Entry 4NFN (X-ray diffraction, 1.42 A resolution); this record covers chain A.

Chain A:
Molecule: Tau-tubulin kinase 1
Source organism: Homo sapiens
Notes: EC 2.7.11.1; fragment: Kinase domain
UniProtKB: Q5TCY1 (TTBK1_HUMAN); residues 14-320 here = UniProt positions 14-320
Sequence (309 residues; numbered 12 to 320; the number before each row is that of its first residue):
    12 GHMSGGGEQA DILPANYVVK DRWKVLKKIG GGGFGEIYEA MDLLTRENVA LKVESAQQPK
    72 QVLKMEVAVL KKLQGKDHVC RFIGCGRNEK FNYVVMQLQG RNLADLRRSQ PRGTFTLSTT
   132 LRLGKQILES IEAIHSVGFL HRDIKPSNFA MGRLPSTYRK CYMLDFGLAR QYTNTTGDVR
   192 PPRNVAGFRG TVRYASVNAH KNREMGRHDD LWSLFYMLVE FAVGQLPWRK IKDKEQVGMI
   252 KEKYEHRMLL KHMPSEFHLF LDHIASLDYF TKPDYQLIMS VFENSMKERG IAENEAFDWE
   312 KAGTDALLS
Not modelled in the structure: 12-21, 315-320
Sequence notes: expression tag (12-13)
Small-molecule neighbours: 2KC (3-({5-[(4-amino-4-methylpiperidin-1-yl)methyl]pyrrolo[2,1-f][1,2,4]triazin-4-yl}amino)-5-bromophenol): Ile40, Gly41, Ile48, Ala61, Leu62, Lys63, Glu77, Cys91, Val105, Met107, Gln108, Leu109, Gln110, Gly111, Ser158, Asn159, Leu175, Asp176, Phe177
Swiss-Prot annotation at these positions:
  - active site: Asp154 (Proton acceptor)
  - binding site (ATP): Ile40 to Ile48, Lys63
From the paper describing this entry:
  - conformationally variable residues (order/disorder transition, side-chain flip): Lys63, Glu77, Met107, Asp176
  - binding site for 2KC: Glu77, Met107, Asn159, Asp176
  - contacts within the chain: Lys63-Glu77 (salt bridge)

In short:
Ligands of chain A: compound 2KC. Curated annotation (UniProt) lists active-site residue Asp154 and 10
ATP-binding residues. The paper reports a binding site for 2KC at Glu77, Met107 and Asn159 among others;
conformational variability at Lys63, Glu77 and Met107 among others.
Chain A is Tau-tubulin kinase 1 (Homo sapiens); the structure, Human tau tubulin kinase 1 (TTBK1) complexed
with 3-({5-[(4-amino-4-methylpiperidin-1-yl)methyl]pyrrolo[2,1-f][1,2,4]triazin-4-yl}amino)-5-bromophenol, was
determined by X-ray diffraction (same publication as 4NFM).
